Entry 6O85 (electron microscopy, 3.03 A resolution); this record covers chains L and S of the 13 polymer chains in the assembly.

Chain L:
Protein: Eukaryotic translation initiation factor 2 subunit 1
From: Homo sapiens
Reference sequence: P05198 (IF2A_HUMAN); residues 1-314 here correspond to UniProt positions 2-315 (UniProt number = residue number + 1)
Amino-acid sequence (314 residues; each row starts with the number of its first residue):
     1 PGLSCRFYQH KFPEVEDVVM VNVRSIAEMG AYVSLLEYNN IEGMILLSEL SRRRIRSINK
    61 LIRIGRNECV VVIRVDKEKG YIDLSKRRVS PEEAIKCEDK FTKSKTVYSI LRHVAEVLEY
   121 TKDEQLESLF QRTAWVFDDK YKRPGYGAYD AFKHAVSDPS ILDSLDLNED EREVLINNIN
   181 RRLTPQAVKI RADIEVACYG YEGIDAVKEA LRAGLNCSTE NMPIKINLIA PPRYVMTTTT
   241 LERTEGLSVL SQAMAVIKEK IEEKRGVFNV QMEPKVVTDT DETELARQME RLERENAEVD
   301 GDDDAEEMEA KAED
Unresolved in the structure: 1-2, 278-314
Swiss-Prot annotation at these positions:
  - modified residue: S48 (Phosphoserine), S51 (Phosphoserine), K140 (N6-acetyllysine), S157 (Phosphoserine), T278 (Phosphothreonine), T280 (Phosphothreonine)

Chain S:
Protein: Eukaryotic translation initiation factor 2 subunit 3
From: Homo sapiens
Reference sequence: P41091 (IF2G_HUMAN); numbering as in UniProt (aligned over 1-472)
Amino-acid sequence (472 residues; row label = number of the first residue in the row):
     1 MAGGEAGVTL GQPHLSRQDL TTLDVTKLTP LSHEVISRQA TINIGTIGHV AHGKSTVVKA
    61 ISGVHTVRFK NELERNITIK LGYANAKIYK LDDPSCPRPE CYRSCGSSTP DEFPTDIPGT
   121 KGNFKLVRHV SFVDCPGHDI LMATMLNGAA VMDAALLLIA GNESCPQPQT SEHLAAIEIM
   181 KLKHILILQN KIDLVKESQA KEQYEQILAF VQGTVAEGAP IIPISAQLKY NIEVVCEYIV
   241 KKIPVPPRDF TSEPRLIVIR SFDVNKPGCE VDDLKGGVAG GSILKGVLKV GQEIEVRPGI
   301 VSKDSEGKLM CKPIFSKIVS LFAEHNDLQY AAPGGLIGVG TKIDPTLCRA DRMVGQVLGA
   361 VGALPEIFTE LEISYFLLRR LLGVRTEGDK KAAKVQKLSK NEVLMVNIGS LSTGGRVSAV
   421 KADLGKIVLT NPVCTEVGEK IALSRRVEKH WRLIGWGQIR RGVTIKPTVD DD
Unresolved in the structure: 1-19, 92-122, 180-183, 224-227, 469-472
Swiss-Prot annotation at these positions:
  - region: G48 to S55 (G1), N76 to K80 (G2), D134 to G137 (G3), N190 to D193 (G4), S225 to Q227 (G5), G457 to V469 (Interacts with CDC123)
  - binding site (GTP): A51 to T56, N190 to D193, S225 to Q227
  - modified residue: A2 (N-acetylalanine), S16 (Phosphoserine)

How chain L and chain S interact:
Residue-residue contacts (16; chain L residue first):
  C198(L) - D344(S)
  G200(L) - F315(S)
  Y201(L) - F315(S)
  Y201(L) - K342(S)
  G203(L) - K342(S)
  I204(L) - K342(S)
  I204(L) - I343(S)
  L211(L) - V271(S)  hydrophobic
  I226(L) - C269(S)
  I226(L) - V271(S)  hydrophobic
  N227(L) - C269(S)
  L228(L) - P267(S)
  L228(L) - G268(S)  hydrogen bond (backbone-backbone)
  L228(L) - C269(S)  hydrogen bond (backbone-backbone)
  P231(L) - P345(S)
  P232(L) - T346(S)
Other interface residues (no listed pair), chain L (12 interface residues in all): E202
Other interface residues (no listed pair), chain S (15 interface residues in all): K266, E270, E293, I314, S316

In short:
The interface between chain L and chain S involves 12 residues on one side and 15 on the other, with 2
hydrogen bonds. Main-chain hydrogen bonds include L228(L)-G268(S) and L228(L)-C269(S). From UniProt: 13
GTP-binding residues on chain S.
Here chain L is Eukaryotic translation initiation factor 2 subunit 1 and chain S is Eukaryotic translation
initiation factor 2 subunit 3, both from Homo sapiens. Entry 6O85 (Electron cryo-microscopy of the eukaryotic
translation initiation factor 2B bound to eukaryotic translation initiation factor 2 ...) was determined by
electron microscopy (same publication as 6O81 and 6O9Z).
